Entry 1Y0A (X-ray diffraction, 2.22 A resolution); this record covers chains C and D of the 4 polymer chains in the assembly.

# Chain C
Protein: Hemoglobin alpha chain
Organism: Homo sapiens
UniProt: P69905 (HBA_HUMAN); numbering as in UniProt (aligned over 1-141)
Amino-acid sequence (141 residues; each row starts with the number of its first residue):
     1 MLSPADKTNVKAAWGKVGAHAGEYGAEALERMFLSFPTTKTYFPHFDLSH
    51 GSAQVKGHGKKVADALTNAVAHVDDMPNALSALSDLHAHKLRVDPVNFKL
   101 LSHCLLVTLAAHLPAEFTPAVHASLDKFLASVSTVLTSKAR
Sequence notes: engineered mutation M1 (Val in P69905), A140 (Tyr in P69905)
Ion coordination: heme Fe near H87 (its only coordinating residue here)
Ligand contacts: heme (HEM): T39, Y42, F43, H45, F46, H58, K61, V62, A65, L66, L83, L86, H87, L91, V93, N97, F98, L101, L105, V132, L136
Swiss-Prot annotation at these positions:
  - site: K61 (Not glycated)
  - natural variant: D6 (A6D: In J-Toronto; this construct carries the variant), A13 (A13D: In J-Paris 1/J-Aljezur), E27 (A27E: In Shenyang; this construct carries the variant), K61 (K61N: In Zambia; deletion: In Clinic), D64 (A64D: In Pontoise; this construct carries the variant), D75 (D75A: In Lille; D75G: In Chapel Hill; D75N: In G-Pest), A111 (A111D: In Petah Tikva)

# Chain D
Protein: Hemoglobin beta chain
Organism: Homo sapiens
UniProt: P68871 (HBB_HUMAN); residue numbers follow UniProt; this construct covers 1-146
Amino-acid sequence (146 residues; each row starts with the number of its first residue):
     1 VHLTPEEKSAVTALWGKVNVDEVGGEALGRLLVVYPWTQRFFESFGDLST
    51 PDAVMGNPKVKAHGKKVLGAFSDGLAHLDNLKGTFATLSELHCDKLHVDP
   101 ENFRLLGNVLVCVLAHHFGKEFTPPVQAAYQKVVAGVANALAHKYH
Ion coordination: heme Fe near H92 (its only coordinating residue here)
Ligand contacts: heme (HEM): L31, T38, F41, F42, F45, H63, K66, V67, A70, F71, F85, L88, L91, H92, L96, V98, N102, F103, L106, V137, L141
Swiss-Prot annotation at these positions:
  - natural variant: L3 (H3L: In Graz; this construct carries the variant), E7 (E7A: In G-Makassar; E7K: In Hb C; E7Q: In Machida; E7V: In SKCA), K8 (E8K: In G-Siriraj; this construct carries the variant), V11 (A11V: In Iraq-Halabja; this construct carries the variant), G16 (W16G: In Randwick; this construct carries the variant), V23 (E23V: In D-Granada; this construct carries the variant), G24 (V24G: In Miyashiro; this construct carries the variant), G25 (G25D: In Moscva; G25R: In Riverdale-Bronx; G25V: In Savannah), L32 (L32P: In Yokohama), V33 (L33V: In Muscat; this construct carries the variant), R40 (Q40R: In Tianshui; this construct carries the variant), F42 (F42Y: In Mequon; deletion: In Bruxelles), 11 further natural variant entries in UniProt

# Interface between chain C and chain D
Residue-residue contacts - 36 pairs, chain C then chain D:
  E30(C) - P124(D)
  R31(C) - F122(D)  hydrogen bond (side chain-backbone)
  R31(C) - T123(D)
  R31(C) - P124(D)
  R31(C) - Q127(D)  hydrogen bond
  L34(C) - P124(D)  hydrophobic
  L34(C) - P125(D)
  L34(C) - A128(D)
  S35(C) - Q127(D)
  S35(C) - A128(D)
  S35(C) - Q131(D)
  F36(C) - Q131(D)
  H103(C) - N108(D)
  H103(C) - Q131(D)  hydrogen bond
  V107(C) - V111(D)  hydrophobic
  V107(C) - C112(D)  hydrophobic
  V107(C) - A115(D)
  V107(C) - Q127(D)
  A110(C) - C112(D)
  A110(C) - H116(D)
  A111(C) - A115(D)
  A111(C) - G119(D)
  P114(C) - H116(D)
  F117(C) - R30(D)  hydrogen bond (backbone-side chain)
  F117(C) - H116(D)
  T118(C) - R30(D)  hydrogen bond (backbone-side chain)
  P119(C) - R30(D)
  P119(C) - V33(D)
  P119(C) - M55(D)  hydrophobic
  H122(C) - R30(D)  hydrogen bond
  H122(C) - V34(D)
  H122(C) - C112(D)
  A123(C) - V33(D)
  A123(C) - V34(D)
  D126(C) - V34(D)
  D126(C) - Y35(D)  hydrogen bond
Other interface residues (no listed pair), chain C (20 interface residues in all): C104, L106, L113, A120
Other interface residues (no listed pair), chain D (20 interface residues in all): P51, K120

# Summary
The chain C/chain D interface involves 20 residues from each chain, with 7 hydrogen bonds. Among the polar
pairs are R31(C)-F122(D), R31(C)-Q127(D) and H103(C)-Q131(D). Chain C binds heme. Ligands of chain D: heme.
Here chain C is Hemoglobin alpha chain and chain D is Hemoglobin beta chain, both from Homo sapiens. Entry
1Y0A (T-to-THigh Quaternary Transitions in Human Hemoglobin: alphaY140A deoxy low-salt) was determined by
X-ray diffraction together with 1XXT, 1XY0, 1XZ5, 1XZ7, 1XZU, 1XZV and 45 further entries from the same study.
